PDB entry 7JKB | X-ray diffraction, 2.55 A resolution | chains A and B

# Chain A
Protein: Anti-lysozyme
Source organism: Homo sapiens
Sequence (226 residues; each row starts with the number of its first residue):
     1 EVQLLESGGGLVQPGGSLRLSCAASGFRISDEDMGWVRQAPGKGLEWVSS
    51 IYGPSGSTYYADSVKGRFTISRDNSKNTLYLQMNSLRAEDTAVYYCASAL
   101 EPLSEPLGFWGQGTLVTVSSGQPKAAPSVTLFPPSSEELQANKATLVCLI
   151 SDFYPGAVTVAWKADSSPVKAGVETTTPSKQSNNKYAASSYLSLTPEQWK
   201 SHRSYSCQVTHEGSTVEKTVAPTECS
Not modelled in the structure: 224-226
Cystine bridges: Cys22-Cys96, Cys148-Cys207

# Chain B
Protein: Anti-Her2
Source organism: Homo sapiens
Sequence (239 residues; row label = number of the first residue in the row):
     1 QVQLVESGGGLIKPGGSLRLSCAASGFTVSYESMGWVRQAPGKGLEWVSA
    51 ISSSGGSTYYADSVKGRFTISRDNSKNTVYLQMNSLRAEDTAVYYCVTPE
   101 RQCKQSTCYARPRYWGQGTMVTVSSASTKGPSVFPLAPSSKSTSGGTAAL
   151 GCLVKDYFPEPVTVSWNSGALTSGVHTFPAVLQSSGLYSLSSVVTVPSSS
   201 LGTQTYICNVNHKPSNTKVDKKVEPKSCDKTHTHHHHHH
Not modelled in the structure: 227-239
Cystine bridges: Cys22-Cys96, Cys103-Cys108, Cys152-Cys208

# How chain A and chain B interact
Contacting residue pairs - 84 pairs, chain A then chain B:
  Asp33(A) - Glu100(B)
  Asp33(A) - Gln102(B)
  Met34(A) - Glu100(B)
  Gly35(A) - Glu100(B)
  Gln39(A) - Gln39(B)  hydrogen bond
  Gln39(A) - Tyr95(B)  hydrogen bond
  Gly42(A) - Trp115(B)
  Gly42(A) - Gln117(B)
  Lys43(A) - Trp115(B)
  Gly44(A) - Tyr95(B)
  Gly44(A) - Trp115(B)
  Gly44(A) - Gly116(B)
  Gly44(A) - Gln117(B)
  Leu45(A) - Val37(B)  hydrophobic
  Leu45(A) - Tyr95(B)  hydrophobic
  Leu45(A) - Val97(B)  hydrophobic
  Leu45(A) - Trp115(B)
  Glu46(A) - Gln1(B)
  Glu46(A) - Trp115(B)
  Trp47(A) - Thr98(B)  hydrogen bond (side chain-backbone)
  Trp47(A) - Glu100(B)
  Ser50(A) - Glu100(B)
  Tyr52(A) - Glu100(B)
  Tyr52(A) - Arg101(B)
  Tyr52(A) - Cys103(B)  hydrophobic
  Tyr52(A) - Tyr109(B)  hydrophobic
  Tyr52(A) - Arg113(B)  hydrogen bond
  Ser55(A) - Lys104(B)  hydrogen bond
  Ser57(A) - Tyr109(B)  hydrogen bond
  Tyr59(A) - Gln1(B)
  Tyr59(A) - Tyr109(B)
  Tyr59(A) - Arg113(B)
  Ala61(A) - Gln1(B)
  Asp62(A) - Gln1(B)
  Ser63(A) - Gln1(B)
  Tyr95(A) - Gln39(B)  hydrogen bond
  Tyr95(A) - Leu45(B)  hydrophobic
  Ser98(A) - Glu100(B)
  Ala99(A) - Gln102(B)
  Leu100(A) - Trp47(B)
  Leu100(A) - Pro99(B)  hydrophobic
  Leu100(A) - Glu100(B)
  Pro102(A) - Tyr59(B)
  Pro106(A) - Tyr59(B)
  Leu107(A) - Trp47(B)  hydrophobic
  Leu107(A) - Tyr59(B)  hydrogen bond (backbone-side chain)
  Gly108(A) - Trp47(B)
  Trp110(A) - Leu45(B)
  Trp110(A) - Glu46(B)
  Trp110(A) - Trp47(B)
  Phe132(A) - Leu136(B)  hydrophobic
  Phe132(A) - Ala137(B)
  Phe132(A) - Ala149(B)
  Phe132(A) - Val193(B)  hydrophobic
  Ser135(A) - Phe134(B)
  Ser135(A) - Pro135(B)
  Glu137(A) - Phe134(B)
  Glu137(A) - Pro135(B)
  Glu138(A) - Phe134(B)
  Glu138(A) - Lys155(B)
  Thr145(A) - Leu153(B)
  Thr145(A) - Lys155(B)
  Val147(A) - Leu153(B)  hydrophobic
  Val147(A) - Ser191(B)
  Leu149(A) - Phe178(B)  hydrophobic
  Leu149(A) - Ser191(B)
  Leu149(A) - Val193(B)  hydrophobic
  Ile150(A) - Phe178(B)
  Glu174(A) - Val181(B)
  Glu174(A) - Leu182(B)
  Glu174(A) - Gln183(B)
  Glu174(A) - Ser184(B)
  Thr176(A) - Pro179(B)
  Thr176(A) - Ala180(B)
  Thr176(A) - Val181(B)
  Ser179(A) - Pro179(B)
  Gln181(A) - His176(B)
  Ala187(A) - Phe178(B)  hydrophobic
  Ala188(A) - Phe178(B)
  Ser189(A) - Phe178(B)
  Tyr191(A) - Leu153(B)  hydrophobic
  Tyr191(A) - Val181(B)  hydrophobic
  Tyr191(A) - Leu190(B)
  Tyr191(A) - Ser191(B)  hydrogen bond
Interface residues without a listed pair, chain A (51 interface residues in all): Glu32, Ile51, Ala97, Glu101, Glu105, Lys143, Ser151, Asp152
Interface residues without a listed pair, chain B (46 interface residues in all): Ala50, Asp62, Cys108, Arg111, Leu150, Gly151, Ser189

# Overview
51 residues of chain A face 46 of chain B across their interface; the contacts include 9 hydrogen bonds. Polar
contacts include Gln39(A)-Gln39(B), Gln39(A)-Tyr95(B) and Trp47(A)-Thr98(B).
Chain A is Anti-lysozyme and chain B is Anti-Her2, both from Homo sapiens; the structure, 2xVH Fab, was
determined by X-ray diffraction.
